Entry 3B38 (X-ray diffraction, 1.85 A resolution); this record covers chain A.

# Chain A
Molecule: Protein DJ-1
From: Homo sapiens
Reference sequence: Q99497 (PARK7_HUMAN); residue numbers follow UniProt; this construct covers 1-189
Chain sequence (192 residues; each row starts with the number of its first residue; numbers below 1 keep their minus sign (Gly-2 is residue -2)):
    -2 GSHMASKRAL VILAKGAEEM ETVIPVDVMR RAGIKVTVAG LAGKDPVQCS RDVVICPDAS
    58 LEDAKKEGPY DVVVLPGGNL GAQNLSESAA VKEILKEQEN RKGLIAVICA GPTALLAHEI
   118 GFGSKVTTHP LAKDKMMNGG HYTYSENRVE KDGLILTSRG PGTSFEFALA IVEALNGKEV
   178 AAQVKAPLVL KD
Not modelled in the structure: 189
Differences from the reference sequence: expression tag (-2 to 0); engineered mutation Val104 (Ala in Q99497)
Swiss-Prot annotation at these positions:
  - active site: Cys106 (Nucleophile), His126
  - site: Asp149, Gly150 (Cleavage)
  - modified residue: Ala2 (N-acetylalanine), Tyr67 (Phosphotyrosine), Cys106 (Cysteine sulfinic acid (-SO2H)), Lys148 (N6-acetyllysine), Lys182 (N6-succinyllysine)
  - lipidation (S-palmitoyl cysteine): Cys46, Cys53, Cys106
  - cross-link: Lys130 (Glycyl lysine isopeptide (Lys-Gly) (interchain with G-Cter in SUMO))
  - natural variant: Leu10 (L10P: In PARK7; uncertain significance), Met26 (M26I: In PARK7), Ala39 (A39S: Found in early-onset Parkinson disease with digenic inheritance), Gln45 (deletion: In PARK7), Glu64 (E64D: In PARK7), Asp149 (D149A: In PARK7), Glu163 (E163K: In PARK7; uncertain significance), Leu166 (L166P: In PARK7)
  - mutagenesis: Leu10 (L10P: Abolishes detoxification activity on methylglyocal-adducted CoA), Glu18 (E18A: Strongly decreases enzymatic activity. Almost abolishes detoxification activity on methylglyocal-adducted CoA; E18D: Strongly decreases enzymatic activity ...), Cys46 (C46A: Reduces protein stability. No effect on oxidation; C46A: Reduces protein stability. No effect on oxidation. Reduced localization in lipid rafts; when associated with A-106 ...), Val51 (V51A: Disrupts dimer formation and strongly reduces ability to eliminate hydrogen peroxide), Cys53 (C53A: Strongly reduces chaperone activity and ability to eliminate hydrogen peroxide; C53S: No effect on mitochondrial translocation neither on deglycase activity), Cys106 (C106A: Abolishes enzymatic activity. Abolishes oxidation, association with mitochondria and protease activity. No effect on chaperone activity. Reduces binding to OTUD7B ...), His126 (H126A: Strongly decreases enzymatic activity), Lys130 (K130R: Partially compensates for loss of stability; when associated with P-166), Ala179 (A179T: No effect on detoxification activity on methylglyocal-adducted CoA)
From the paper describing this entry:
  - conformationally variable residues (order/disorder transition): Val104

# In short
Curated annotation (UniProt) lists active-site residues Cys106 and His126 and 9 mutagenesis sites. The paper
reports conformational variability at Val104.
Chain A is Protein DJ-1 (Homo sapiens); the structure, Structure of A104V DJ-1, was determined by X-ray
diffraction (same publication as 2RK3, 2RK4, 2RK6, 3B36 and 3B3A).
